8SJC - chains A and B of the 4 polymer chains in the assembly; structure by X-ray diffraction, 1.87 A resolution.

[Chain A (and B)]
Molecule: Protein S100-A8
Source organism: Homo sapiens
Notes: chain B of this document is another copy of the same molecule, construct and numbering; everything in this record applies to it too
Reference sequence: P05109 (S10A8_HUMAN); residues 1-87 here = UniProt positions 1-87
Chain sequence (87 residues; each row starts with the number of its first residue):
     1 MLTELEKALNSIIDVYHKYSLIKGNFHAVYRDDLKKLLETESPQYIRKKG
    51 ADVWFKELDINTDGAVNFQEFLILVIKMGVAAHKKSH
Sequence notes: engineered mutation Ser42 (Cys in P05109)
Metal / ion sites: Zn2+: His17, His27 (shared with 4 residues of chain C); Ca2+ site 1: Ser20, Lys23, Asn25, Ala28; Ca2+ site 2: Asp59, Asn61, Asp63, Ala65, Glu70
Swiss-Prot annotation at these positions:
  - binding site (Zn(2+)): His17, His27, His83, His87
  - binding site (Ca(2+)): Asp33, Asp59, Asn61, Asp63, Glu70
Reported in the primary citation:
  - Zn2+ coordination: His17, His27

[Chain A / chain B interface]
Contacting residue pairs (13; chain A residue first):
  Ile60(A) with Ile76(B), hydrophobic; Lys77(B)
  Asn61(A) with Ile76(B); Val80(B)
  Thr62(A) with Val80(B); Lys84(B), hydrogen bond
  Ile73(A) with Ile60(B), hydrophobic; Ile73(B), hydrophobic
  Ile76(A) with Ile60(B), hydrophobic; Asn61(B)
  Lys77(A) with Ile60(B)
  Val80(A) with Asn61(B); Thr62(B)
Also at the interface, not in a pair above, chain A (8 interface residues in all): Lys84

[Summary]
The chain A/chain B interface involves 8 residues from each chain; the contacts include 1 hydrogen bond. The
hydrogen-bonded pair is Thr62(A)-Lys84(B). His17(A) and His27(A) form the Zn2+ site. From UniProt: 4
Zn2+-binding residues and 5 Ca2+-binding residues on chain A. From the paper: Zn2+ coordination by His17(A)
and His27(A).
Both chains are Protein S100-A8 (Homo sapiens). Entry 8SJC (Crystal structure of Zn2+ bound calprotectin) was
determined by X-ray diffraction.
